PDB entry 8XG9 | X-ray diffraction, 2.00 A resolution | chain A

Chain A:
Name: Phenylacetone monooxygenase
Source organism: Thermobifida fusca YX
Notes: EC 1.14.13.92
UniProt: Q47PU3 (PAMO_THEFY); aligned to UniProt positions 1-540 over residues 1-540 (the alignment contains insertions or deletions, so no single offset holds)
Amino-acid sequence (546 residues; row label = number of the first residue in the row):
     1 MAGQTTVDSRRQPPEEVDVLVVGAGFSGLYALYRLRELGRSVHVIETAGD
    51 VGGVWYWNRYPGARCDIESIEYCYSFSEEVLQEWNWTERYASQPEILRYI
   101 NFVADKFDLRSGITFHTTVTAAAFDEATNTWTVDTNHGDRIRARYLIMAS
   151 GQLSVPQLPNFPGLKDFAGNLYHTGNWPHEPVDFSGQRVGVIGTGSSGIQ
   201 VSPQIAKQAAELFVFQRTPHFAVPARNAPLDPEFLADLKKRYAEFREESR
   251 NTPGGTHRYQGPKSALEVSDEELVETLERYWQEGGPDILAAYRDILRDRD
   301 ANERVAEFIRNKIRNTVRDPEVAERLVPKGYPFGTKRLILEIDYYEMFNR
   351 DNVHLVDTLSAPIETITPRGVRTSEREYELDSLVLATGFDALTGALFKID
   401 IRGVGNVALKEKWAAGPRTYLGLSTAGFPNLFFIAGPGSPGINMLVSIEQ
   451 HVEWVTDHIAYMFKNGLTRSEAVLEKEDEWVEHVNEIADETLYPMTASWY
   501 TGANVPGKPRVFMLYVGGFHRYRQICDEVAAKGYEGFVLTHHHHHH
Disordered / not traced: 1-9, 155-158, 388-392, 501-509, 542-546
Differences from the reference sequence: conflict G441 (Ser in Q47PU3), I442 (Ala in Q47PU3); expression tag (541-546)
Ligand contacts:
  - FAD (flavin-adenine dinucleotide): V22, G23, A24, G25, F26, S27, G28, I45, E46, T47, A48, G52, G53, V54, W55, W57, N58, Y60, C65, D66, I67, Y72, T117, T118, V119, A149, S150, G151, L153, S154, R337, A395, I399, A435, I442, N443, M444, I448
  - NADP (NAP; NADP nicotinamide-adenine-dinucleotide phosphate): Y60, R64, C65, D66, L153, F161, I192, G193, T194, G195, S196, S197, G198, Q200, R217, T218, H220, K336, R337, T358, A386, T387

In short:
Bound to chain A: flavin-adenine dinucleotide and NADP.
Chain A is Phenylacetone monooxygenase (Thermobifida fusca YX); the structure, Crystal structure of
phenylacetone monooxygenase mutant PM3 bound to FAD and NADP, was determined by X-ray diffraction together
with 8XG7 and 8XG8 from the same study.
